PDB entry 6NVJ | X-ray diffraction, 2.30 A resolution | chain A

Chain A:
Protein: Fibroblast growth factor receptor 4
Organism: Homo sapiens
Notes: EC 2.7.10.1
Reference sequence: P22455 (FGFR4_HUMAN); aligned to UniProt positions 450-742 over residues 450-742 (the alignment contains insertions or deletions, so no single offset holds)
Sequence (300 residues; numbered 449 to 748; the number before each row is that of its first residue):
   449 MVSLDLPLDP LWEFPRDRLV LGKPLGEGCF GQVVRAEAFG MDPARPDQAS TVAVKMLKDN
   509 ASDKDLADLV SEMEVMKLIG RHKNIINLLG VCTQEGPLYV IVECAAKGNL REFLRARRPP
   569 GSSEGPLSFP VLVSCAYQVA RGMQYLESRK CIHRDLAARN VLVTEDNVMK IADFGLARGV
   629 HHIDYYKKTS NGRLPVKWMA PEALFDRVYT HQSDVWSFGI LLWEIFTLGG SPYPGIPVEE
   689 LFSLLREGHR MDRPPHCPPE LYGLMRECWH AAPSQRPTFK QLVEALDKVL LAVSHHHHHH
Unresolved in the structure: 449-452, 477-478, 625-642, 743-748
Construct notes: expression tag (449, 743-748)
Covalently attached groups: compound XL5 linked to Cys552
Small-molecule neighbours: XL5 (N-[2-({5-[(2,6-dichloro-3,5-dimethoxyphenyl)methoxy]pyrimidin-2-yl}amino)-3-fluorophenyl]propanamide): Leu473, Val481, Arg483, Thr499, Ala501, Val502, Lys503, Glu520, Met524, Ile534, Val548, Val550, Glu551, Ala553, Ala554, Gly556, Asn557, Leu610, Ala620, Asp621, Phe622

Summary:
Covalently linked compound XL5: at Cys552.
Chain A is Fibroblast growth factor receptor 4 (Homo sapiens); the structure, FGFR4 complex with
N-(2-((5-((2,6-dichloro-3,5-dimethoxybenzyl)oxy)pyrimidin-2-yl)amino)-3-fluorophenyl)acrylamide, was
determined by X-ray diffraction, deposited together with 6NVG, 6NVH, 6NVI, 6NVK and 6NVL.
